8QYH - chains A and F of the 7 polymer chains in the assembly; structure by electron microscopy, 2.40 A resolution.

# Chain A
Molecule: Anti-phage defense ZorAB system ZorA
Source organism: Escherichia coli
UniProtKB: A0A0V7WZR2 (A0A0V7WZR2_ECOLX); residue numbers follow UniProt; this construct covers 1-273
Sequence (280 residues; row label = number of the first residue in the row):
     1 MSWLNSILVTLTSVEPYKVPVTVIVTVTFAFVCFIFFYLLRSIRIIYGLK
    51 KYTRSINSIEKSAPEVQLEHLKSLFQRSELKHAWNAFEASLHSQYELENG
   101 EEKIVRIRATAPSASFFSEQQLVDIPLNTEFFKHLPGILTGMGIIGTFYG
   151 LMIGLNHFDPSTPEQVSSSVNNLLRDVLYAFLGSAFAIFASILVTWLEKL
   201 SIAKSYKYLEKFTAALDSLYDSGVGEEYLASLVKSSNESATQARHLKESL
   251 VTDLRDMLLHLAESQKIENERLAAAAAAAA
Disordered / not traced: 270-280
Differences from the reference sequence: conflict Ala-86 (Glu in A0A0V7WZR2), Ala-89 (Glu in A0A0V7WZR2); expression tag (274-280)
Reported in the primary citation:
  - mutagenesis - L250G/L254G/L258G/L261G, L250N/L254N/L258N/L261N: decreased stability in response to TMD domain

# Chain F
Molecule: Membrane protein
Source organism: Escherichia coli
UniProtKB: A0A0V7WZP0 (A0A0V7WZP0_ECOLX); residue numbers follow UniProt; this construct covers 1-246
Sequence (246 residues; numbered 1 to 246; the number before each row is that of its first residue):
     1 MFGNAFGVKKRRSDEAEKPFWISYADLMTAMMVLFLVVMVASLSSVTQRI
    51 QRAEQGEKARGQDISRLCERLELHARNVNKNIVVDCHDNRISFGEAGRFA
   101 HNQFFLNAEGQKALQDVVPLVLEASNSEEGKKWFKQIVIEGFTDTDGSYL
   151 YNLHLSLQRSEWVMCSLLDSRSPLQKNISAEQQLQIRKLFLAGGVSFNNA
   201 KESKEASRRVELRMQFFGLKDKRDKADEVDFPPVVNKEVCQLVMPL
Disulfide bonds: Cys-68/Cys-86, Cys-165/Cys-240
Reported in the primary citation:
  - mutagenesis - D26N: abolished localization to ZorD
  - mutagenesis - Y151A/N152A/L155A/R159A: decreased stability

# Interface between chain A and chain F
Pairs across the interface (25):
  Thr-110(A) / Asn-4(F)
  Ala-111(A) / Asn-4(F)
  Ala-111(A) / Phe-6(F)
  Pro-112(A) / Asn-4(F)
  Pro-112(A) / Phe-6(F)
  Pro-112(A) / Val-8(F)  hydrophobic
  Ala-114(A) / Val-8(F)  hydrophobic
  Ser-115(A) / Phe-6(F)  hydrogen bond (side chain-backbone)
  Ser-115(A) / Gly-7(F)
  Ser-115(A) / Val-8(F)
  Glu-119(A) / Lys-10(F)  salt bridge
  Asp-124(A) / Lys-10(F)  salt bridge
  Lys-133(A) / Asp-14(F)  salt bridge
  Leu-151(A) / Met-32(F)  hydrophobic
  Phe-158(A) / Val-40(F)  hydrophobic
  Pro-163(A) / Gln-51(F)
  Val-166(A) / Ser-44(F)
  Leu-174(A) / Val-37(F)  hydrophobic
  Val-177(A) / Val-33(F)  hydrophobic
  Phe-181(A) / Thr-29(F)
  Phe-181(A) / Ala-30(F)  hydrophobic
  Phe-181(A) / Val-33(F)  hydrophobic
  Ile-188(A) / Asp-26(F)
  Tyr-206(A) / Lys-10(F)  hydrogen bond
  Leu-229(A) / Phe-2(F)  hydrophobic
Interface residues without a listed pair, chain A (24 interface residues in all): Phe-116, Thr-147, Leu-155, Val-170, Leu-173, Glu-226
Interface residues without a listed pair, chain F (17 interface residues in all): Leu-36

# In short
24 residues of chain A face 17 of chain F across their interface, with 2 hydrogen bonds and 3 salt bridges.
Among the polar pairs are Glu-119(A)/Lys-10(F), Asp-124(A)/Lys-10(F) and Lys-133(A)/Asp-14(F). From the paper:
L250G/L254G/L258G/L261G and L250N/L254N/L258N/L261N of chain A reduce stability in response to TMD domain;
D26N of chain F abolishes localization to ZorD.
Chain A is Anti-phage defense ZorAB system ZorA and chain F is Membrane protein, both from Escherichia coli;
the structure, Zorya anti-bacteriophage defense system ZorAB ZorA E86A_E89A, Calcium binding site mutation,
was determined by electron microscopy (same publication as 8QYD, 8QYK and 8QYY).
